6TJK - chain AAA; structure by X-ray diffraction, 1.56 A resolution.

== Chain AAA ==
Molecule: Lysosomal acid glucosylceramidase
Organism: Homo sapiens
Notes: EC 3.2.1.45, 2.4.1.-, 3.2.1.104
UniProtKB: P04062 (GLCM_HUMAN); residues 1-497 here correspond to UniProt positions 40-536 (UniProt number = residue number + 39)
Amino-acid sequence (497 residues; each row starts with the number of its first residue):
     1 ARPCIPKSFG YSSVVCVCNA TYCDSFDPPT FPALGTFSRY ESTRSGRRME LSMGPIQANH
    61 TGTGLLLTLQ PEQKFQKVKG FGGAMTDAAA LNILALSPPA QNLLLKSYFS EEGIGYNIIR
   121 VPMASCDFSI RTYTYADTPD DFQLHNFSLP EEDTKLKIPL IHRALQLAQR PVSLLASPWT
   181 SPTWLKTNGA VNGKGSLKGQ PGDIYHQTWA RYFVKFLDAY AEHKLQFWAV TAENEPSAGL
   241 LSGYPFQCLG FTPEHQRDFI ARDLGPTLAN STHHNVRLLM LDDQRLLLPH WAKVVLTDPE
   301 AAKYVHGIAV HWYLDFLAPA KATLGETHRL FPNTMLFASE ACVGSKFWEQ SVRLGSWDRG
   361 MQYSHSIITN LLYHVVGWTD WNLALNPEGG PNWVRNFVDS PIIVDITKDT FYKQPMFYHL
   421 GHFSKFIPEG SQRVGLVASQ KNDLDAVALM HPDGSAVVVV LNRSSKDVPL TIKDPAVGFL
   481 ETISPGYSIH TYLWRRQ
Disulfide bonds: Cys4-Cys16, Cys18-Cys23
Glycans and other covalent adducts: N-acetylglucosamine (NAG) linked to Asn19, Asn59, Asn146
Residues lining bound ligands: B3P (2-[3-(2-hydroxy-1,1-dihydroxymethyl-ethylamino)-propylamino]-2-hydroxymethyl-propane-1,3-diol): Asp127, Phe128, Trp179, Asn234, Glu235, Tyr244, Phe246, Gln284, His311, Tyr313, Glu340, Cys342, Ser345, Trp381
UniProt features mapped onto this chain:
  - active site: Glu235 (Proton donor), Glu340 (Nucleophile)
  - glycosylation (N-linked (GlcNAc...) asparagine): Asn19, Asn59, Asn146, Asn270, Asn462
What the authors report for this chain:
  - post-translational modification sites: Asn19, Asn59, Asn146
  - binding site for B3P: Trp179, Asn234, Glu235, Glu340, Trp381
  - conformationally variable residues (loop rearrangement, side-chain flip): Asp27 to Thr30, His60 to Gly64, Tyr313, Arg395 to Val398
  - catalytic residues: Glu235, Glu340

== Summary ==
Bound to chain AAA: compound B3P. Covalently linked N-acetylglucosamine: at Asn19, Asn59 and Asn146. Curated
annotation (UniProt) lists active-site residues Glu235 and Glu340. From the paper: catalytic residues Glu235
and Glu340; a binding site for B3P at Trp179, Asn234 and Glu235 among others.
Chain AAA is Lysosomal acid glucosylceramidase (Homo sapiens); the structure, Crystal Structure of Recombinant
GBA in Complex with Bis-Tris Propane, was determined by X-ray diffraction (same publication as 6TJQ and 6TN1).
